8CCQ - chains A and E of the 4 polymer chains in the assembly; structure by X-ray diffraction, 1.89 A resolution.

[Chain A (and E)]
Molecule: AroA
Source organism: Pseudorhizobium banfieldiae
Notes: chain E of this document is another copy of the same molecule, construct and numbering; everything in this record applies to it too
Reference sequence: Q6VAL8 (Q6VAL8_9HYPH); residues 1-845 here = UniProt positions 1-845
Sequence (845 residues; numbered 1 to 845; the number before each row is that of its first residue):
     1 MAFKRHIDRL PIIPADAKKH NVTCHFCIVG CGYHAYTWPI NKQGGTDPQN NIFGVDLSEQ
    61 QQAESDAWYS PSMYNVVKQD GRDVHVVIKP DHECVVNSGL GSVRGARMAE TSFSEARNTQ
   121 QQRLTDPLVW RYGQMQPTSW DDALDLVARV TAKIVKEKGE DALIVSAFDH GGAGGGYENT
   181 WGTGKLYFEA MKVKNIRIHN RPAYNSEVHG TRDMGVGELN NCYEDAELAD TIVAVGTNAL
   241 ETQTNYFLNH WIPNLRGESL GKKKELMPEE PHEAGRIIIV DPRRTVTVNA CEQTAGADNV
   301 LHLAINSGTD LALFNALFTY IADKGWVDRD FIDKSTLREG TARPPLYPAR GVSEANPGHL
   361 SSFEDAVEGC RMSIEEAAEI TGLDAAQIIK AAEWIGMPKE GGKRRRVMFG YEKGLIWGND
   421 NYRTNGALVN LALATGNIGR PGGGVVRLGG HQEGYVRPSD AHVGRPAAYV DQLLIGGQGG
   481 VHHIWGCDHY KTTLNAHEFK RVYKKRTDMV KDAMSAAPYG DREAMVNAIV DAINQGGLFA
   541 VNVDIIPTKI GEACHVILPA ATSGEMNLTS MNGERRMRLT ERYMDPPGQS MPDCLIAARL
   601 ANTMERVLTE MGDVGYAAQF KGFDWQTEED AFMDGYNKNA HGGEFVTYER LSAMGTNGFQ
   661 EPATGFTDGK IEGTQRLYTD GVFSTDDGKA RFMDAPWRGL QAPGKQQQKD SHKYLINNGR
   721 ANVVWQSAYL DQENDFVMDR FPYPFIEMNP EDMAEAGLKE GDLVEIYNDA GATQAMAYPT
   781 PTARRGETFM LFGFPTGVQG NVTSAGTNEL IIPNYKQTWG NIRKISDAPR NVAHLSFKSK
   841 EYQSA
Unresolved in the structure: 1, 845
Bound ions: 3Fe-4S cluster Fe: Cys24, Cys27, Cys31
Small-molecule neighbours:
  - 3Fe-4S cluster (F3S): Cys24, Phe26, Cys27, Val29, Gly30, Cys31, Tyr33, Gly101, Ser102, Arg104, Gly105, Thr244, Asn245
  - molybdopterin guanosine dinucleotide (MGD; 2-amino-5,6-dimercapto-7-methyl-3,7,8a,9-tetrahydro-8-oxa-1,3,9,10-tetraaza-anthracen-4-one guanosine dinucleotide), molecule 1: Cys27, Arg104, Val235, Gly236, Thr237, Asn238, Glu241, Thr242, Gln243, Val280, Asp281, Pro282, Arg283, Thr285, Ile305, Ser307, Gly308, Asp310, Glu412, Lys413, Gly414, Gly449, Gly450, His451, Asn717, Asn718, Gly719, Arg720, Ala721, Asn722, Val724, Trp725, Gln726, Phe789, Phe792, Lys816, Gln817
  - molybdopterin guanosine dinucleotide (MGD), molecule 2: Ala173, Gly174, His199, Asn200, Lys413, Trp417, His451, Gly486, Cys487, Asp488, Thr492, Val543, Asp544, Ile545, Ile546, Thr548, Ala560, Ala561, Thr562, Asp593, Asn718, Arg720, Gln726, Ser727, Tyr729, Phe792, Gln799, Thr803, Tyr815, Lys816
  - oxygen atom (O), molecule 1: His199, Asn200, Gly450, His451
  - oxygen atom (O), molecule 2: Asn200, Glu207, Lys413, Arg447
  - 3,6,9,12,15,18-hexaoxaicosane-1,20-diol (P33): Asp169, Tyr177, Arg201, Tyr204, Asn205, Ser206, Arg212, Glu218, Leu219, Glu453, Tyr455, Val456, Asp460, Met571, Arg575, Asn639, Ala640, His641, Glu661
  - trihydroxyantimonite(III) (SBO): Asp169, His170, His199, Asn200, Glu207, Lys413, Arg447, Gly449, Gly450, His451, Gln452, Glu453
From the paper describing this entry:
  - binding site for trihydroxyantimonite(III): Asp169, Arg201, Lys413, Glu453
  - binding site for oxygen atom: His199, Glu207, Arg447, His451
  - mutagenesis - D169A, E453A: decreased catalytic activity

[How chain A and chain E interact]
Contacting residue pairs (103; chain A residue first):
  His6(A) - Ile40(E)
  His6(A) - Asp83(E)  salt bridge
  Asp8(A) - Asn41(E)
  Arg9(A) - Arg9(E)
  Ile40(A) - His6(E)
  Asn41(A) - Asp8(E)
  Asp83(A) - His6(E)  salt bridge
  Glu115(A) - Phe3(E)
  Glu115(A) - Asp735(E)
  Arg117(A) - Asn118(E)  hydrogen bond (backbone-side chain)
  Asn118(A) - Arg117(E)
  Asn118(A) - Asn118(E)
  Thr119(A) - Asn118(E)
  Gln121(A) - Asp735(E)
  Asp126(A) - Asn831(E)  hydrogen bond
  Trp130(A) - Lys504(E)
  Arg131(A) - Gln774(E)  hydrogen bond
  Tyr132(A) - His497(E)
  Tyr132(A) - Lys500(E)  hydrogen bond (backbone-side chain)
  Tyr132(A) - Glu765(E)  hydrogen bond
  Tyr132(A) - Ala772(E)
  Tyr132(A) - Thr773(E)
  Tyr132(A) - Gln774(E)
  Tyr132(A) - Asn801(E)  hydrogen bond (backbone-side chain)
  Tyr132(A) - Ile825(E)
  Gln134(A) - Tyr490(E)
  Gln134(A) - Lys500(E)  hydrogen bond
  Gln134(A) - Lys549(E)
  Gln134(A) - Pro795(E)  hydrogen bond (side chain-backbone)
  Gln134(A) - Val798(E)
  Gln136(A) - Gln774(E)
  Gln136(A) - Pro795(E)  hydrogen bond (side chain-backbone)
  Gln136(A) - Thr796(E)
  Gln136(A) - Gly797(E)
  Pro137(A) - Tyr743(E)
  Pro137(A) - Gln774(E)  hydrogen bond (backbone-side chain)
  Pro137(A) - Thr796(E)
  Thr138(A) - Tyr743(E)
  Thr138(A) - Leu763(E)
  Ser139(A) - Ser826(E)  hydrogen bond
  Asp142(A) - Ile825(E)
  Tyr490(A) - Gln134(E)
  His497(A) - Tyr132(E)
  His497(A) - Ser515(E)  hydrogen bond (side chain-backbone)
  Lys500(A) - Tyr132(E)
  Lys500(A) - Gly133(E)
  Lys500(A) - Gln134(E)  hydrogen bond
  Arg501(A) - Ser515(E)
  Arg501(A) - Ala516(E)
  Lys504(A) - Trp130(E)
  Lys504(A) - Asp508(E)  salt bridge
  Lys504(A) - Lys511(E)
  Lys504(A) - Asp512(E)
  Lys505(A) - Asp512(E)
  Asp508(A) - Lys504(E)  salt bridge
  Asp508(A) - Asp508(E)
  Lys511(A) - Lys504(E)
  Asp512(A) - Lys504(E)
  Asp512(A) - Lys505(E)  salt bridge
  Ser515(A) - His497(E)  hydrogen bond (backbone-side chain)
  Ser515(A) - Arg501(E)
  Ala516(A) - Arg501(E)
  Pro518(A) - Arg823(E)
  Tyr519(A) - Glu765(E)
  Tyr519(A) - Ile825(E)  hydrophobic
  Gly520(A) - Glu765(E)  hydrogen bond (backbone-side chain)
  Gly520(A) - Arg823(E)
  Asp521(A) - Arg823(E)
  Arg522(A) - Ile825(E)
  Lys549(A) - Gln134(E)
  Gln589(A) - Arg830(E)
  Gln589(A) - Asn831(E)
  Asp735(A) - Glu115(E)
  Asp735(A) - Gln121(E)
  Tyr743(A) - Pro137(E)
  Tyr743(A) - Thr138(E)
  Leu763(A) - Thr138(E)
  Glu765(A) - Tyr132(E)  hydrogen bond
  Glu765(A) - Tyr519(E)
  Glu765(A) - Gly520(E)  hydrogen bond (side chain-backbone)
  Ala772(A) - Tyr132(E)
  Thr773(A) - Tyr132(E)
  Gln774(A) - Arg131(E)  hydrogen bond
  Gln774(A) - Tyr132(E)
  Gln774(A) - Gln136(E)
  Gln774(A) - Pro137(E)  hydrogen bond (side chain-backbone)
  Pro795(A) - Gln134(E)
  Pro795(A) - Gln136(E)  hydrogen bond (backbone-side chain)
  Thr796(A) - Gln136(E)
  Thr796(A) - Pro137(E)
  Gly797(A) - Gln136(E)
  Val798(A) - Gln134(E)
  Asn801(A) - Tyr132(E)  hydrogen bond (side chain-backbone)
  Arg823(A) - Gly520(E)
  Arg823(A) - Asp521(E)
  Ile825(A) - Arg131(E)
  Ile825(A) - Tyr132(E)
  Ile825(A) - Asp142(E)
  Ile825(A) - Arg522(E)
  Ser826(A) - Ser139(E)  hydrogen bond
  Arg830(A) - Gln589(E)
  Asn831(A) - Asp126(E)  hydrogen bond
  Asn831(A) - Gln589(E)
Also at the interface, not in a pair above, chain A (61 interface residues in all): Phe3, Arg5, Ala116, Gly133, Pro829
Also at the interface, not in a pair above, chain E (62 interface residues in all): Arg5, Ala116, Thr119, Pro518, Glu733, Pro829

[Summary]
61 residues of chain A face 62 of chain E across their interface; the contacts include 23 hydrogen bonds and 5
salt bridges. Polar pairs include His6(A)-Asp83(E), Lys504(A)-Asp508(E) and Asp512(A)-Lys505(E). The paper
reports a binding site for trihydroxyantimonite(III) at Asp169(A), Arg201(A) and Lys413(A) among others; D169A
and E453A of chain A reduce catalytic activity.
Chain A and chain E are both AroA (Pseudorhizobium banfieldiae); the structure, Crystal structure of arsenite
oxidase from Pseudorhizobium banfieldiae str. NT-26 (NT-26 Aio) bound to antimony trioxide, was determined by
X-ray diffraction, deposited together with 8CGS.
